PDB entry 8FOP | electron microscopy, 3.20 A resolution | chains c and d of the 30 polymer chains in the assembly

== Chain c (and d) ==
Protein: Tail sheath protein
From: Agrobacterium phage Milano
Notes: chain d of this document is another copy of the same molecule, construct and numbering; everything in this record applies to it too
UniProtKB: A0A482MFS8 (A0A482MFS8_9CAUD); numbering as in UniProt (aligned over 1-503)
Amino-acid sequence (503 residues; row label = number of the first residue in the row):
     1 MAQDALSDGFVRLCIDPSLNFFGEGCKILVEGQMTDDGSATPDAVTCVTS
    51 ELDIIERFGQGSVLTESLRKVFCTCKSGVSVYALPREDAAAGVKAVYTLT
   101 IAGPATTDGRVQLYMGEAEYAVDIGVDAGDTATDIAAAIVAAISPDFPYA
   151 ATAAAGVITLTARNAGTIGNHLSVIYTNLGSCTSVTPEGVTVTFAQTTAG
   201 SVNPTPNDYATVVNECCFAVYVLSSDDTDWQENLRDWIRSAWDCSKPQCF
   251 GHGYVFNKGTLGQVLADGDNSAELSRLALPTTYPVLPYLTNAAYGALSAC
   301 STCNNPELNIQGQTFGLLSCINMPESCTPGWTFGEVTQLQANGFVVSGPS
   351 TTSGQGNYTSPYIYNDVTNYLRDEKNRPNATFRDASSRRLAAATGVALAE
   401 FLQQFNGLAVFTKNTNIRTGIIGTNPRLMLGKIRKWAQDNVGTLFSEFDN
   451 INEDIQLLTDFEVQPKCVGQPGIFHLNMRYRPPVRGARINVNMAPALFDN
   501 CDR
Unresolved in the structure: 1-3, 102-157, 174-198, 353-356, 497-503 (chain d: 1-3, 102-156, 498-503)
Disulfide bonds: Cys26-Cys303, Cys73-Cys320, Cys75-Cys300, Cys217-Cys249
From the paper describing this entry:
  - self-association interface (contacts with another copy of this molecule): Gly486 to Arg503

== Chain c / chain d interface ==
Residue-residue contacts - 55 pairs, chain c then chain d:
  Asn20(c) - Cys182(d)  hydrogen bond
  Lys27(c) - Gly354(d)
  Thr46(c) - Leu179(d)
  Cys47(c) - Ser181(d)
  Asn214(c) - Cys327(d)
  Asn214(c) - Pro329(d)
  Glu215(c) - Cys327(d)
  Glu215(c) - Pro329(d)
  Glu215(c) - Ser353(d)
  Cys216(c) - Cys327(d)  hydrogen bond
  Cys216(c) - Ser353(d)
  Ser245(c) - Phe333(d)
  Lys246(c) - Phe333(d)
  Pro247(c) - Phe333(d)
  Thr394(c) - Met493(d)
  Gly395(c) - Met493(d)
  Leu398(c) - Val491(d)  hydrophobic
  Leu402(c) - Ile489(d)  hydrophobic
  Gln403(c) - Gln313(d)
  Asn406(c) - Gln311(d)
  Asn406(c) - Gly312(d)
  Gly407(c) - Arg485(d)  hydrogen bond (backbone-side chain)
  Gly407(c) - Gly486(d)
  Leu408(c) - Arg485(d)  hydrogen bond (backbone-side chain)
  Val410(c) - Val484(d)
  Val410(c) - Gly486(d)
  Asn414(c) - Glu447(d)
  Asn414(c) - Val484(d)
  Thr415(c) - Glu447(d)
  Ile421(c) - Gly442(d)
  Gly472(c) - Ala487(d)  hydrogen bond (backbone-backbone)
  Gly472(c) - Arg488(d)
  Ile473(c) - Arg488(d)
  Ile473(c) - Asn490(d)
  Phe474(c) - Arg488(d)  hydrogen bond (backbone-backbone)
  Phe474(c) - Ile489(d)
  Phe474(c) - Asn490(d)
  His475(c) - Ile489(d)  hydrogen bond (backbone-backbone)
  His475(c) - Asn490(d)
  Leu476(c) - Asn490(d)
  Leu476(c) - Val491(d)  hydrophobic
  Leu476(c) - Asn492(d)  hydrogen bond (backbone-backbone)
  Asn477(c) - Asn492(d)
  Met478(c) - Asn492(d)  hydrogen bond (backbone-backbone)
  Met478(c) - Met493(d)
  Met478(c) - Ala494(d)  hydrogen bond (backbone-backbone)
  Arg479(c) - Ala494(d)
  Arg479(c) - Ala496(d)
  Tyr480(c) - Met493(d)  hydrophobic
  Tyr480(c) - Ala494(d)
  Tyr480(c) - Pro495(d)
  Tyr480(c) - Ala496(d)
  Arg481(c) - Ala496(d)
  Arg481(c) - Leu497(d)  hydrogen bond (side chain-backbone)
  Pro482(c) - Ala496(d)
Other interface residues (no listed pair), chain c (40 interface residues in all): Tyr82, Cys217, Thr381, Phe382, Ala409, Phe411, Arg418
Other interface residues (no listed pair), chain d (34 interface residues in all): Gly180, Phe315, Thr328, Thr352, Gln355, Tyr362, Val441

== Overview ==
40 residues of chain c face 34 of chain d across their interface, with 11 hydrogen bonds. Polar pairs include
Asn20(c)-Cys182(d), Cys216(c)-Cys327(d) and Gly407(c)-Arg485(d). The paper reports a self-association
interface involving Gly486(c).
Both chains are Tail sheath protein (Agrobacterium phage Milano). Entry 8FOP (Structure of Agrobacterium
tumefaciens bacteriophage Milano curved tail) was determined by electron microscopy together with 8FQC, 8FOU
and 8FOY from the same study.
